6X42 - chain X; structure by X-ray diffraction, 1.20 A resolution.

[Chain X]
Name: Serine repeat antigen 5
Organism: Plasmodium falciparum
Reference sequence: I0IYY3 (I0IYY3_PLAFA); residues 544-828 here correspond to UniProt positions 520-804 (UniProt number = residue number - 24)
Amino-acid sequence (285 residues; each row starts with the number of its first residue):
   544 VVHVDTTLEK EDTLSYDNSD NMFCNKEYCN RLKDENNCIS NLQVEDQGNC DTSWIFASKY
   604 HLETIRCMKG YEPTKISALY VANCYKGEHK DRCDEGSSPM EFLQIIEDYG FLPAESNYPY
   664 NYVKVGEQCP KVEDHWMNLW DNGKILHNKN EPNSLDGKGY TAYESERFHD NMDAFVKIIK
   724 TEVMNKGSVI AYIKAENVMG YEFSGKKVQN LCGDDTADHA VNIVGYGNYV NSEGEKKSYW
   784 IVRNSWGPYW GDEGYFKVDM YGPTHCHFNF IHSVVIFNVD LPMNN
Not modelled in the structure: 544-562, 828
Disulfide bonds: Cys567-Cys572, Cys581-Cys610, Cys593-Cys636, Cys627-Cys672, Cys755-Cys809
Bound ions: Ca2+ site 1: Glu709, Asp758; Ca2+ site 2: Glu739, Asn740, Asp757, Gly777
Small-molecule neighbours: 5-Amino-2,4,6-triiodoisophthalic acid (I3C; 5-amino-2,4,6-triiodobenzene-1,3-dicarboxylic acid): Glu570, Asn771, Tyr772, Val773, Lys779, Lys780, Ser781
Reported in the primary citation:
  - catalytic residues: Ser596, His762, Asn787

[In short]
Ligands of chain X: 5-Amino-2,4,6-triiodoisophthalic acid. The Ca2+ site 1 is built by Glu709 and Asp758.
Glu739, Asn740, Asp757 and Gly777 form the Ca2+ site 2. The paper reports catalytic residues Ser596, His762
and Asn787.
Chain X is Serine repeat antigen 5 (Plasmodium falciparum); the structure, High Resolution Crystal Structure
Analysis of SERA5E from plasmodium falciparum, was determined by X-ray diffraction (same publication as 6X44).
